Entry 8I7R (electron microscopy, 6.50 A resolution (low resolution: residue-level contacts below are approximate; hydrogen-bond / salt-bridge calls are withheld)); this record covers chains B6 and B7 of the 450 polymer chains in the assembly.

# Chain B6 (and B7)
Molecule: Tektin-2
From: Mus musculus
Notes: chain B7 of this document is another copy of the same molecule, construct and numbering; everything in this record applies to it too
Reference sequence: Q922G7 (TEKT2_MOUSE); residue numbers follow UniProt; this construct covers 1-430
Sequence (430 residues; row label = number of the first residue in the row):
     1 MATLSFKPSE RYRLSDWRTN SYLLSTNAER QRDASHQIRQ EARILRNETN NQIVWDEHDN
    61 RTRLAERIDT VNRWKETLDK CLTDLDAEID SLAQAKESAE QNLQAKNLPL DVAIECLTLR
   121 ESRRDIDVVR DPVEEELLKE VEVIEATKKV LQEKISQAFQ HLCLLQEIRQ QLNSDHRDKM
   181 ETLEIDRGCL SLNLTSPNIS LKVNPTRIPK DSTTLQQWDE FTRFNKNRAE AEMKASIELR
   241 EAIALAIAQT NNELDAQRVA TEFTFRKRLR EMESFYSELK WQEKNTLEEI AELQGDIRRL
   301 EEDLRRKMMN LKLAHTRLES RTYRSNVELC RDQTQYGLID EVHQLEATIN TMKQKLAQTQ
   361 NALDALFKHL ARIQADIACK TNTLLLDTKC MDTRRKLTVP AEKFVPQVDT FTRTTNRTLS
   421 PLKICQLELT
Not modelled in the structure: 1, 307-347, 406-430 (chain B7: 1, 407-430)

# How chain B6 and chain B7 interact
Residue-residue contacts - 90 pairs, chain B6 then chain B7:
  L4(B6) - L138(B7)
  S5(B6) - E121(B7)
  F6(B6) - E121(B7)
  K7(B6) - E121(B7)
  R11(B6) - V128(B7)
  R11(B6) - R130(B7)
  Y12(B6) - I126(B7)
  Y12(B6) - D127(B7)
  Y12(B6) - V128(B7)
  Y12(B6) - V129(B7)
  Y12(B6) - R130(B7)
  R13(B6) - V129(B7)
  L14(B6) - V129(B7)
  L14(B6) - D131(B7)
  W17(B6) - D127(B7)
  W17(B6) - V129(B7)
  W17(B6) - M272(B7)
  N20(B6) - R372(B7)
  L24(B6) - R372(B7)
  S25(B6) - Q282(B7)
  A28(B6) - Q282(B7)
  Q31(B6) - A362(B7)
  Q31(B6) - A365(B7)
  Q31(B6) - H369(B7)
  R32(B6) - Q282(B7)
  S35(B6) - E289(B7)
  H36(B6) - E292(B7)
  R39(B6) - E289(B7)
  R39(B6) - E292(B7)
  R39(B6) - L293(B7)
  R39(B6) - D296(B7)
  A42(B6) - K355(B7)
  R43(B6) - D296(B7)
  R43(B6) - R299(B7)
  L45(B6) - M352(B7)
  L45(B6) - K355(B7)
  R46(B6) - R299(B7)
  R46(B6) - K355(B7)
  T49(B6) - M352(B7)
  Q52(B6) - Q344(B7)
  I53(B6) - E341(B7)
  I53(B6) - L345(B7)
  D56(B6) - E341(B7)
  E57(B6) - R317(B7)
  E57(B6) - E341(B7)
  N60(B6) - T334(B7)
  N60(B6) - G337(B7)
  N60(B6) - L338(B7)
  N60(B6) - E341(B7)
  R63(B6) - Q333(B7)
  R63(B6) - T334(B7)
  L64(B6) - T334(B7)
  E66(B6) - Q333(B7)
  D178(B6) - E328(B7)
  E181(B6) - E328(B7)
  T182(B6) - E328(B7)
  I185(B6) - Y323(B7)
  C189(B6) - R317(B7)
  C189(B6) - S320(B7)
  C189(B6) - R321(B7)
  L190(B6) - R317(B7)
  L192(B6) - R317(B7)
  L192(B6) - S320(B7)
  N193(B6) - L313(B7)
  N193(B6) - R317(B7)
  L194(B6) - L313(B7)
  I199(B6) - K312(B7)
  I199(B6) - T316(B7)
  S200(B6) - K312(B7)
  S200(B6) - T316(B7)
  L201(B6) - K312(B7)
  L201(B6) - H315(B7)
  K202(B6) - H315(B7)
  K202(B6) - T316(B7)
  K202(B6) - E319(B7)
  V203(B6) - E319(B7)
  N204(B6) - E319(B7)
  P205(B6) - H315(B7)
  P205(B6) - L318(B7)
  P205(B6) - E319(B7)
  R207(B6) - E319(B7)
  I208(B6) - R331(B7)
  P209(B6) - R331(B7)
  D211(B6) - L329(B7)
  S212(B6) - R331(B7)
  T213(B6) - V327(B7)
  T213(B6) - L329(B7)
  T213(B6) - C330(B7)
  T213(B6) - R331(B7)
  T214(B6) - C330(B7)
Also at the interface, not in a pair above, chain B6 (61 interface residues in all): A2, N27, E29, I38, R61, L215, W218
Also at the interface, not in a pair above, chain B7 (53 interface residues in all): I114, E278, L279, N285, D303, M309, N326, T348, T359, I373

# Overview
61 residues of chain B6 face 53 of chain B7 across their interface.
Chain B6 and chain B7 are both Tektin-2 (Mus musculus); the structure, In situ structure of axonemal doublet
microtubules in mouse sperm with 48-nm repeat, was determined by electron microscopy, deposited together with
8I7O.
